PDB entry 9FFF | electron microscopy, 3.68 A resolution | chains B and T of the 4 polymer chains in the assembly

== Chain B ==
Protein: Fanconi anemia complementation group I
Organism: Gallus gallus
UniProtKB: B0I564 (B0I564_CHICK); residues 1-1338 here = UniProt positions 1-1338
Chain sequence (1338 residues; each row starts with the number of its first residue):
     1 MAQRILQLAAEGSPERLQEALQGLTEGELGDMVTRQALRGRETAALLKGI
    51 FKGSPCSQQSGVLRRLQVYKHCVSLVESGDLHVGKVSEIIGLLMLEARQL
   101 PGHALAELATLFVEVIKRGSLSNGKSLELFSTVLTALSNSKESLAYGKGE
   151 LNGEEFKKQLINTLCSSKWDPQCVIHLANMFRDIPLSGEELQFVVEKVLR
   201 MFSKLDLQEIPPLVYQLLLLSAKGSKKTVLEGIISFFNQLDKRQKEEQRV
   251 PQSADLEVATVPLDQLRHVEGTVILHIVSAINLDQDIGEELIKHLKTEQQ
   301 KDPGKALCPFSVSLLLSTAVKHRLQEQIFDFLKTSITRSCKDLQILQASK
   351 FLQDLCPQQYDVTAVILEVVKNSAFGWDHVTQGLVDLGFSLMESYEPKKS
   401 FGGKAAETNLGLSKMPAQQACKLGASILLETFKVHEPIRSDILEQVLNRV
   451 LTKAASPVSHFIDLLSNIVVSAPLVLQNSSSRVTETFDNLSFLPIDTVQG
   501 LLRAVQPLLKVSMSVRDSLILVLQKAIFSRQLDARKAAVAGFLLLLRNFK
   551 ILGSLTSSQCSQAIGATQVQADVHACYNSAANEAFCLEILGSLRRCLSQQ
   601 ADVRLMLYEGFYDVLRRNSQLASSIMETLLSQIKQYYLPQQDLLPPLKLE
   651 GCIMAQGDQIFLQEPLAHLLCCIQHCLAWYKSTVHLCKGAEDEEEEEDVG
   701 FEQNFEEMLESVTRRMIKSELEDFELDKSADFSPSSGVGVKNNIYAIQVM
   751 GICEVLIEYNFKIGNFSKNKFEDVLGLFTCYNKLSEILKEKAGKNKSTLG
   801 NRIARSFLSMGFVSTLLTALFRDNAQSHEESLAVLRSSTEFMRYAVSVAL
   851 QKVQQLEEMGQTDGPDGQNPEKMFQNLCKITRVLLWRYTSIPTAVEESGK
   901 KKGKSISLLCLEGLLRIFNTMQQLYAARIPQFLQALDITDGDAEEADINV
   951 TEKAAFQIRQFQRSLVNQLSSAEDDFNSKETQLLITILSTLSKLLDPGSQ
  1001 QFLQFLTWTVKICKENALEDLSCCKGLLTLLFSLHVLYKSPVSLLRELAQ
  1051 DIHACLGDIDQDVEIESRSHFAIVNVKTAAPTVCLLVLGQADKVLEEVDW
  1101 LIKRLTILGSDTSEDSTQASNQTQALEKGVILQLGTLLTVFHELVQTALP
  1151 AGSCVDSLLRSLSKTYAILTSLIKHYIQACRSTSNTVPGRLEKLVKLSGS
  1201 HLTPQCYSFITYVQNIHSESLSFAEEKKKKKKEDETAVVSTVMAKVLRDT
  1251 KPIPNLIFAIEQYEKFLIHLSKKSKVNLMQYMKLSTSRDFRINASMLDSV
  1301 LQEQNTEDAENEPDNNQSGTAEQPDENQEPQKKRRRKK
Unresolved in the structure: 1-208, 247-262, 397-414, 554-581, 655-659, 685-699, 892-904, 938-947, 1107-1120, 1180-1186, 1227-1240, 1299-1338
UniProt features mapped onto this chain:
  - modified residue: Ser558 (Phosphoserine), Ser561 (Phosphoserine), Thr567 (Phosphothreonine)
  - cross-link: Lys525 (Glycyl lysine isopeptide (Lys-Gly) (interchain with G-Cter in ubiquitin))
  - mutagenesis: Ser558 (S558D: Phosphomimetic mutation that promotes ubiquitination on FANCD2; when associated with D-561 and D-567), Ser561 (S561D: Phosphomimetic mutation that promotes ubiquitination on FANCD2; when associated with D-558 and D-567), Thr567 (T567D: Phosphomimetic mutation that promotes ubiquitination on FANCD2; when associated with D-558 and D-561)

== Chain T ==
Molecule: 33-nt DNA strand
Sequence (33 nucleotides; numbered 26 to 58; the number before each row is that of its first residue):
    26 AAAAGAACGGAACGCCTGCTCTGAACCTGTGCC

== Chain B / chain T interface ==
Contacting residue pairs (9):
  Lys794(B) with DA50(T), phosphate contact
  Asn795(B) with DA49(T), phosphate contact; DA50(T), phosphate contact
  Lys796(B) with DA49(T), phosphate contact; DA50(T), base contact
  Ala1244(B) with DC44(T), phosphate contact
  Arg1248(B) with DC44(T), salt bridge to the phosphate; DT45(T), salt bridge to the phosphate
  Lys1265(B) with DG35(T), salt bridge to the phosphate
Interface residues without a listed pair, chain B (7 interface residues in all): Lys1245
Interface residues without a listed pair, chain T (6 interface residues in all): DG48

== Summary ==
7 residues of chain B and 6 residues of chain T are in contact, with 3 salt bridges. Among the polar pairs are
Arg1248(B)-DC44(T), Arg1248(B)-DT45(T) and Lys1265(B)-DG35(T). From UniProt: 3 mutagenesis sites on chain B.
Chain B is Fanconi anemia complementation group I (Gallus gallus) and chain T is a 33-nt DNA strand; the
structure, dsDNA-FANCD2-FANCI complex, was determined by electron microscopy, deposited together with 9FFB.
